PDB entry 7MNW | X-ray diffraction, 2.40 A resolution | chains A and B

Chain A:
Name: GTP-binding nuclear protein Ran
Organism: Homo sapiens
UniProtKB: P62826 (RAN_HUMAN); residues 1-216 here = UniProt positions 1-216
Amino-acid sequence (217 residues; numbered 0 to 216; the number before each row is that of its first residue; numbering starts at 0):
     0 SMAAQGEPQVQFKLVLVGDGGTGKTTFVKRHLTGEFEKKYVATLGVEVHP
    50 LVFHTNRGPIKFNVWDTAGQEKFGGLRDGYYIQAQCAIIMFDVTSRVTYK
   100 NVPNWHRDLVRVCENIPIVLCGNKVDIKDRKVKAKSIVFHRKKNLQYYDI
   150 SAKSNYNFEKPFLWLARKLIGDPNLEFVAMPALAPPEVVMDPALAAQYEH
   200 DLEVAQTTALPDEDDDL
Not modelled in the structure: 0-6
Construct notes: expression tag (0)
Bound ions: Mg2+: T24, T42 (together with GMP-PNP)
Small-molecule neighbours: GMP-PNP (GNP; phosphoaminophosphonic acid-guanylate ester): D18, G19, G20, T21, G22, K23, T24, T25, F35, E36, K37, K38, Y39, V40, A41, T42, T66, A67, G68, N122, K123, D125, I126, S150, A151, K152
UniProt features mapped onto this chain:
  - region: K37 to V45 (Switch-I), G68 to Q84 (Switch-II), D211 to L216 (Interaction with RANBP1)
  - binding site (GTP): D18 to T25, E36 to T42, G68, N122 to D125, S150 to K152
  - site: Q69 (Essential for GTP hydrolysis)
  - modified residue: A2 (N-acetylalanine), T24 (Phosphothreonine), K37 (N6-acetyllysine), K60 (N6-acetyllysine), K71 (N6-acetyllysine), K99 (N6-acetyllysine), K134 (N6-acetyllysine), K159 (N6-acetyllysine)
  - cross-link (Glycyl lysine isopeptide (Lys-Gly)): K71 (interchain with G-Cter in SUMO2), K152 (interchain with G-Cter in SUMO2)

Chain B:
Name: E3 SUMO-protein ligase RanBP2
Organism: Homo sapiens
Notes: EC 2.3.2.-; fragment: RAN-binding domain 1 of the E3 SUMO-PROTEIN LIGASE RANBP2
UniProtKB: P49792 (RBP2_HUMAN); numbering as in UniProt (aligned over 1171-1306)
Amino-acid sequence (140 residues; each row starts with the number of its first residue):
  1167 GPGSHFEPVVPLPDKIEVKTGEEDEEEFFCNRAKLFRFDVESKEWKERGI
  1217 GNVKILRHKTSGKIRLLMRREQVLKICANHYISPDMKLTPNAGSDRSFVW
  1267 HALDYADELPKPEQLAIRFKTPEEAALFKCKFEEAQSILK
Not modelled in the structure: 1167-1171
Construct notes: expression tag (1167-1170)
UniProt features mapped onto this chain:
  - modified residue: S1249 (Phosphoserine)

Interface between chain A and chain B:
Contacting residue pairs (110; chain A residue first):
  F11(A) with V1175(B), hydrophobic; V1176(B), hydrophobic
  R29(A) with E1213(B), salt bridge
  T32(A) with E1213(B); R1214(B), hydrogen bond (backbone-side chain); R1236(B), hydrogen bond (backbone-side chain)
  G33(A) with E1213(B); R1214(B); R1236(B)
  E34(A) with K1212(B), salt bridge; E1213(B), hydrogen bond (backbone-backbone)
  K38(A) with E1210(B), salt bridge
  V51(A) with K1241(B), hydrogen bond (backbone-side chain)
  F52(A) with K1241(B)
  T54(A) with I1182(B)
  N55(A) with K1181(B); I1182(B), hydrogen bond (backbone-backbone); V1184(B)
  R56(A) with L1178(B); P1179(B), hydrogen bond (side chain-backbone); D1180(B); K1181(B)
  G57(A) with I1182(B)
  N114(A) with F1172(B)
  I115(A) with F1172(B)
  P116(A) with F1172(B)
  N154(A) with Q1238(B), hydrogen bond (backbone-side chain)
  F157(A) with Q1238(B); V1239(B), hydrophobic
  E158(A) with Q1238(B), hydrogen bond
  L168(A) with P1174(B); V1175(B), hydrogen bond (backbone-backbone)
  I169(A) with P1174(B); V1176(B), hydrophobic; L1178(B), hydrophobic; P1179(B)
  G170(A) with P1174(B)
  A178(A) with R1235(B); L1240(B), hydrophobic
  M179(A) with T1186(B); R1235(B), hydrogen bond (backbone-side chain); L1240(B), hydrogen bond (backbone-backbone); I1242(B); A1272(B); E1274(B)
  P180(A) with K1185(B); T1186(B); I1242(B)
  A181(A) with T1186(B), hydrogen bond (backbone-backbone); G1187(B); R1231(B), hydrogen bond (backbone-side chain); L1233(B), hydrophobic; R1235(B); I1242(B), hydrophobic
  L182(A) with R1231(B), hydrogen bond (backbone-side chain); N1245(B), hydrogen bond (backbone-side chain); E1274(B)
  A183(A) with Y1271(B)
  P184(A) with R1231(B); N1245(B); H1246(B); Y1247(B)
  P185(A) with Y1247(B); Y1271(B)
  E186(A) with K1229(B), salt bridge; Y1247(B)
  M189(A) with D1251(B)
  Y197(A) with H1267(B); P1278(B), hydrophobic
  D200(A) with Q1280(B)
  L201(A) with V1265(B), hydrophobic; W1266(B); H1267(B); Q1280(B)
  V203(A) with F1204(B), hydrophobic; K1209(B)
  A204(A) with F1204(B), hydrophobic; W1211(B), hydrogen bond (backbone-side chain); N1257(B); Q1280(B)
  Q205(A) with T1255(B), hydrogen bond; N1257(B), hydrogen bond (backbone-side chain); V1265(B)
  T207(A) with F1204(B); W1211(B), hydrogen bond (backbone-side chain); N1257(B), hydrogen bond (backbone-side chain)
  A208(A) with W1211(B); N1257(B)
  L209(A) with F1202(B), hydrophobic; W1211(B), hydrophobic; N1257(B), hydrogen bond (backbone-side chain); S1263(B); A1282(B), hydrophobic; R1284(B)
  P210(A) with F1202(B), hydrophobic; W1211(B); R1284(B), hydrogen bond (backbone-side chain)
  D211(A) with R1284(B)
  E212(A) with R1262(B), salt bridge; R1284(B)
  D213(A) with K1200(B), salt bridge
  D215(A) with R1198(B), hydrogen bond (backbone-side chain); K1200(B), salt bridge; I1216(B)
  L216(A) with R1198(B), hydrogen bond (backbone-side chain); A1199(B); K1200(B); I1216(B), hydrophobic; R1284(B); K1286(B), hydrogen bond (backbone-side chain)
Other interface residues (no listed pair), chain A (56 interface residues in all): V9, H30, Q84, S153, N156, W163, K167, D171, V177, V187
Other interface residues (no listed pair), chain B (62 interface residues in all): R1203, V1206, S1249, P1250, A1258, L1269, P1276, F1285

Overview:
The interface between chain A and chain B involves 56 residues on one side and 62 on the other; the contacts
include 25 hydrogen bonds and 7 salt bridges. Polar contacts include R29(A)-E1213(B), E34(A)-K1212(B) and
K38(A)-E1210(B). Ligands of chain A: GMP-PNP.
Chain A is GTP-binding nuclear protein Ran and chain B is E3 SUMO-protein ligase RanBP2, both from Homo
sapiens; the structure, Crystal Structure of Nup358/RanBP2 Ran-binding domain 1 in complex with Ran-GPPNHP,
was determined by X-ray diffraction together with 7MNI, 7MNL, 7MNM, 7MNN, 7MNO, 7MNP and 14 further entries
from the same study.
